5NB8 - chain A; structure by X-ray diffraction, 2.10 A resolution.

== Chain A ==
Name: Protein NOV homolog
Source organism: Rattus norvegicus
Reference sequence: Q9QZQ5 (NOV_RAT); numbering as in UniProt (aligned over 100-195)
Amino-acid sequence (97 residues; each row starts with the number of its first residue):
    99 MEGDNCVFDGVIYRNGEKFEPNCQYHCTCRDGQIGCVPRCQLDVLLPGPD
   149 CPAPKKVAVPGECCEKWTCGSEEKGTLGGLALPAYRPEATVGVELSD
Unresolved in the structure: 169-195
Construct notes: initiating methionine (99)
Cystine bridges: Cys104-Cys127, Cys121-Cys161, Cys125-Cys134, Cys138-Cys162, Cys149-Cys167
What the authors report for this chain:
  - contacts within the chain: Tyr111-Phe117 (pi stacking)

== Overview ==
The paper reports contacts within the chain involving Tyr111 and Phe117.
Chain A is Protein NOV homolog (Rattus norvegicus); the structure, Structure of vWC domain from CCN3, was
determined by X-ray diffraction (same publication as 5NIR).
